PDB entry 6M52 | electron microscopy, 2.60 A resolution | chains C and K of the 24 polymer chains in the assembly

== Chain C (and K) ==
Protein: Ferritin heavy chain
Organism: Homo sapiens
Notes: EC 1.16.3.1; chain K of this document is another copy of the same molecule, construct and numbering; everything in this record applies to it too
UniProt: P02794 (FRIH_HUMAN); residues 1-183 here = UniProt positions 1-183
Chain sequence (183 residues; row label = number of the first residue in the row):
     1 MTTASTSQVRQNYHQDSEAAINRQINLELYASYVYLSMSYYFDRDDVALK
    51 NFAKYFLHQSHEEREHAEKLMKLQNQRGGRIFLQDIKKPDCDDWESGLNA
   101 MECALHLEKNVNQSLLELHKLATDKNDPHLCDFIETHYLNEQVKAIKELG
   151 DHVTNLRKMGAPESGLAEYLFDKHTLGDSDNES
Unresolved in the structure: 1-5, 177-183
Curated features (UniProtKB/Swiss-Prot):
  - binding site (Fe cation): Glu28, Glu63, His66, Glu108, Gln142
  - site: Arg23 (Essential for association with cargo receptor NCOA4)
  - modified residue: Met1 (N-acetylmethionine), Thr2 (N-acetylthreonine), Ser179 (Phosphoserine), Ser183 (Phosphoserine)
  - mutagenesis: Arg23 (R23A: Abrogates interaction with NCOA4. Fails to localize to punctate lysosomal structures), Glu28 (E28A: Reduces iron binding and oxidation rate; when associated with Q-87), Lys87 (K87Q: Reduces iron binding and oxidation rate; when associated with A-28. No effect on iron binding but the oxidation rate is severely reduced; when associated with A-108), Glu108 (E108A: No effect on iron binding but the oxidation rate is severely reduced; when associated with Q-87)

== Interface between chain C and chain K ==
Residue-residue contacts (16):
  Gln8(C) - Lys109(K)
  Gln8(C) - Gly150(K)  hydrogen bond (side chain-backbone)
  Gln8(C) - Thr154(K)  hydrogen bond
  Val9(C) - Ile146(K)  hydrophobic
  Arg10(C) - Lys109(K)  hydrogen bond (backbone-side chain)
  Gln11(C) - Lys109(K)
  Gln11(C) - Asn112(K)  hydrogen bond
  Gln11(C) - Gln113(K)
  Asn75(C) - Lys147(K)
  Pro128(C) - Leu116(K)  hydrophobic
  Pro128(C) - His119(K)
  Pro128(C) - Glu135(K)
  His129(C) - Leu139(K)
  His129(C) - Asn140(K)  hydrogen bond
  His129(C) - Val143(K)
  Asp132(C) - Glu135(K)
Interface residues without a listed pair, chain C (10 interface residues in all): Asn12, Gln76
Interface residues without a listed pair, chain K (17 interface residues in all): Leu105, Lys144, Val153, Arg157

== Overview ==
The interface between chain C and chain K involves 10 residues on one side and 17 on the other; the contacts
include 5 hydrogen bonds. Among the polar pairs are Gln8(C)-Gly150(K), Gln8(C)-Thr154(K) and
Arg10(C)-Lys109(K).
Both chains are Ferritin heavy chain (Homo sapiens). Entry 6M52 (Human apo ferritin frozen on TEM grid with
amorphous carbon supporting film) was determined by electron microscopy (same publication as 6M54).
